Entry 3T01 (X-ray diffraction, 1.60 A resolution); this record covers chain A.

[Chain A]
Molecule: phosphonoacetate hydrolase
Organism: Sinorhizobium meliloti
Notes: EC 3.6.1.9
UniProt: Q92UV8 (Q92UV8_RHIME); residue numbers follow UniProt; this construct covers 1-424
Chain sequence (427 residues; numbered -2 to 424; the number before each row is that of its first residue; numbers below 1 keep their minus sign (Gly-2 is residue -2)):
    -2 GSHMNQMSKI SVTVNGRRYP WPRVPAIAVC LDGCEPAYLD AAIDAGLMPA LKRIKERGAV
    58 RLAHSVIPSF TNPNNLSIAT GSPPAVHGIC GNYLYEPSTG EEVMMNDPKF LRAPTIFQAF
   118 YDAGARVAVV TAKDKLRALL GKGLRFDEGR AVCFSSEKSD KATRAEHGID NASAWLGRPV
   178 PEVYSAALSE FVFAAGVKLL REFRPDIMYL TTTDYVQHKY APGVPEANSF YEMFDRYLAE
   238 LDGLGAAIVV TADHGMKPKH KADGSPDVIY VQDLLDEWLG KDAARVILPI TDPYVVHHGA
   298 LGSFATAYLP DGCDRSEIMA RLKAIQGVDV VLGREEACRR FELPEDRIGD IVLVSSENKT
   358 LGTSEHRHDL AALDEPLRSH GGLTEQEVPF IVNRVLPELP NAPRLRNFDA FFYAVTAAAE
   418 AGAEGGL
Unresolved in the structure: -2 to 3, 417-424
Construct notes: expression tag (-2 to 0)
Ion coordination: Zn2+ site 1: Asp29, Thr68, Asp250, His251; Zn2+ site 2: Asp211, His215, His377 (together with phosphonoformic acid)
Residues lining bound ligands: phosphonoformic acid: Asp29, Phe67, Thr68, Asn69, Asn89, Asp211, His215, His251, Met253, Ile287, His377
What the authors report for this chain:
  - binding site for phosphonoformic acid: Asp29, Thr68, Asn69, Asn89
  - catalytic residues: Thr68 (proposed by the authors, not directly observed)
  - catalytic residues: Asn89
  - mutagenesis - K130A, K132A: abolished catalytic activity
  - mutagenesis - N89V (104-fold): decreased catalytic activity

[Overview]
Ligands of chain A: phosphonoformic acid. The Zn2+ site 1 is built by Asp29, Thr68, Asp250 and His251. Asp211,
His215 and His377 coordinate Zn2+ site 2. The paper reports catalytic residues Thr68 and Asn89; K130A and
K132A abolish catalytic activity.
Chain A is phosphonoacetate hydrolase (Sinorhizobium meliloti); the structure, Crystal Structure of
Phosphonoacetate hydrolase from Sinorhizobium meliloti 1021 in complex with Phosphonoformate, was determined
by X-ray diffraction together with 3SZY, 3SZZ, 3T00 and 3T02 from the same study.
